8QE8 - chains 4 and 3 of the 8 polymer chains in the assembly; structure by electron microscopy, 3.80 A resolution.

# Chain 4 (and 3)
Protein: Nicotinamide/nicotinic acid mononucleotide adenylyltransferase 1
Source organism: Homo sapiens
Notes: chain 3 of this document is another copy of the same molecule, construct and numbering; everything in this record applies to it too
UniProtKB: Q9HAN9 (NMNA1_HUMAN); numbering as in UniProt (aligned over 1-279)
Chain sequence (279 residues; numbered 1 to 279; the number before each row is that of its first residue):
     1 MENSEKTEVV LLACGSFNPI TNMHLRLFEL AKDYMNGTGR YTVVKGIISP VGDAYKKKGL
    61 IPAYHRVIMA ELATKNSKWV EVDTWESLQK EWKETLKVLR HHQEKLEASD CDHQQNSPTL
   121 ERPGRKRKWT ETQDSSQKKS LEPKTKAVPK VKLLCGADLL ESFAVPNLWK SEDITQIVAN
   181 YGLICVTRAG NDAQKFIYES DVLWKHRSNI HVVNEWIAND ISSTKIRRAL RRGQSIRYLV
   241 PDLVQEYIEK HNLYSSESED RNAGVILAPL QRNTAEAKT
Not modelled in the structure: 1-5, 109-147, 274-279
Small-molecule neighbours: beta-nicotinamide ribose monophosphate (NMN): C14, G15, S16, V51, Y55, K57, E86, W92, E94, T95, L168, W169, P269
Reported in the primary citation:
  - mutagenesis - Y64A/I68A/E71A/L88A/K250A/H251A, K126A/R127A/K128A/W129A: decreased binding to WD repeat-containing protein 26

# Interface between chain 4 and chain 3
Pairs across the interface (27):
  N22(4) - Y238(3)
  L25(4) - Y238(3)  hydrophobic
  R26(4) - S235(3)  hydrogen bond (side chain-backbone)
  E29(4) - S235(3)  hydrogen bond
  D33(4) - Q234(3)
  D33(4) - S235(3)  hydrogen bond (side chain-backbone)
  S77(4) - Y238(3)  hydrogen bond
  R188(4) - R188(3)
  W216(4) - K225(3)  hydrogen bond (backbone-side chain)
  I217(4) - I221(3)  hydrophobic
  I217(4) - L239(3)  hydrophobic
  A218(4) - I221(3)
  N219(4) - N219(3)
  N219(4) - L239(3)
  I221(4) - I217(3)  hydrophobic
  I221(4) - A218(3)
  I221(4) - N219(3)
  K225(4) - W216(3)  hydrogen bond (side chain-backbone)
  Q234(4) - D33(3)
  S235(4) - R26(3)  hydrogen bond (backbone-side chain)
  S235(4) - E29(3)  hydrogen bond
  S235(4) - D33(3)  hydrogen bond (backbone-side chain)
  Y238(4) - N22(3)
  Y238(4) - L25(3)  hydrophobic
  Y238(4) - S77(3)  hydrogen bond
  L239(4) - I217(3)  hydrophobic
  L239(4) - N219(3)
Also at the interface, not in a pair above, chain 4 (22 interface residues in all): N76, D220, A229, I236, R237
Also at the interface, not in a pair above, chain 3 (22 interface residues in all): N76, D220, A229, I236, R237

# Overview
Chain 4 and chain 3 each contribute 22 residues to their interface; the contacts include 10 hydrogen bonds.
Polar contacts include R26(4)-S235(3), E29(4)-S235(3) and D33(4)-S235(3). Ligands of chain 4:
beta-nicotinamide ribose monophosphate. The paper reports that Y64A/I68A/E71A/L88A/K250A/H251A and
K126A/R127A/K128A/W129A of chain 4 reduce binding to WD repeat-containing protein 26.
Both chains are Nicotinamide/nicotinic acid mononucleotide adenylyltransferase 1 (Homo sapiens). Entry 8QE8
(Structure of the non-canonical CTLH E3 substrate receptor WDR26 bound to NMNAT1 substrate) was determined by
electron microscopy (same publication as 8QBN).
